PDB entry 5LQY | electron microscopy, 7.80 A resolution (low resolution: residue-level contacts below are approximate; hydrogen-bond / salt-bridge calls are withheld) | chains V and W of the 30 polymer chains in the assembly

[Chain V]
Molecule: ATP synthase subunit b
Source organism: Ogataea angusta
Amino-acid sequence (204 residues; row label = number of the first residue in the row):
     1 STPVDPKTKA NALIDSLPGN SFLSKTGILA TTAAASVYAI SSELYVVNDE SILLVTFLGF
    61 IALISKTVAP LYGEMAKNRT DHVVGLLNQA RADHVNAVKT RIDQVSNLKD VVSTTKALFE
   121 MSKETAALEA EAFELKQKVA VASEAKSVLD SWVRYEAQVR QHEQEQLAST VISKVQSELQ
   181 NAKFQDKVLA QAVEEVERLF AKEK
Unresolved in the structure: 1-48, 203-204

[Chain W]
Molecule: ATP synthase subunit d
Source organism: Ogataea angusta
Amino-acid sequence (155 residues; numbered 1 to 1028; 873 numbers in that range are skipped by the numbering (no residue carries them; nothing is unmodelled there); the number before each row is that of its first residue; X marks 28 residues of unknown identity (built as UNK)):
     1 SSVAKSTANK LDWTKIVSKL GLSGQTAAAL TSFKKRNDEA KRILFELKQQ PSNVDFAFYK
    61 STLKNTAIVD KIQSDVSKFT PSKANLSKQL NLIESFEAKA LENAKETESV VLAELTDLEK
   121 TLENIES
  1001 XXXXXXXXXX XXXXXXXXXX XXXXXXXX
Unresolved in the structure: 1-10

[Chain V / chain W interface]
Contacting residue pairs (20):
  Leu108(V) with Thr107(W)
  Asp110(V) with Lys19(W)
  Val111(V) with Asn103(W)
  Val112(V) with Ala104(W)
  Thr115(V) with Phe96(W); Lys99(W)
  Leu118(V) with Leu92(W)
  Phe119(V) with Leu92(W)
  Leu128(V) with Ala40(W)
  Glu129(V) with Lys83(W)
  Ala130(V) with Lys83(W); Ala84(W)
  Phe133(V) with Lys83(W)
  Lys138(V) with Pro51(W); Ser52(W)
  Ala142(V) with Ser52(W)
  Leu149(V) with Tyr59(W)
  Trp152(V) with Thr62(W); Leu63(W)
  Val153(V) with Thr62(W)
Interface residues without a listed pair, chain V (23 interface residues in all): Thr100, Gln104, Lys116, Ser122, Glu124, Leu135, Glu156
Interface residues without a listed pair, chain W (21 interface residues in all): Leu47, Lys48, Asn53, Phe58, Ile93, Val111

[Summary]
23 residues of chain V and 21 residues of chain W are in contact.
Chain V is ATP synthase subunit b and chain W is ATP synthase subunit d, both from Ogataea angusta; the
structure, Structure of F-ATPase from Pichia angusta, in state2, was determined by electron microscopy,
deposited together with 5LQX and 5LQZ.
